PDB entry 2H8N | X-ray diffraction, 2.60 A resolution | chains A and D of the 4 polymer chains in the assembly

Chain A (and D):
Name: Histone deacetylase 4
Source organism: Homo sapiens
Notes: fragment: N-terminal glutamine-rich Domain, residues 62-129; chain D of this document is another copy of the same molecule, construct and numbering; everything in this record applies to it too
Reference sequence: P56524 (HDAC4_HUMAN); residue numbers follow UniProt; this construct covers 62-153
Amino-acid sequence (112 residues; each row starts with the number of its first residue):
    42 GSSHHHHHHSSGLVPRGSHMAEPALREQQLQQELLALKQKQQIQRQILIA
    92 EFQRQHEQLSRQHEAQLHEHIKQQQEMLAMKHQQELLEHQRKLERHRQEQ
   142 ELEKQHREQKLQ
Disordered / not traced: 42-61, 130-153
Differences from the reference sequence: cloning artifact (42-44, 51-61); expression tag (45-50)
What the authors report for this chain:
  - self-association interface (contacts with another copy of this molecule); pairs are residue here / residue on that copy: Leu71-His111, Leu71-Gln114, Leu75-His111, Lys79-Glu105, Gln82-Gln107 (hydrogen bond), Gln83-Arg102 (hydrogen bond), Arg86-His104, Arg86-Glu98, Glu92-Gln96 (hydrogen bond), Phe93-Phe93 (hydrophobic contact), Gln115-Ile112 (hydrophobic contact), Leu119-Gln116 (hydrophobic contact), Leu71, Leu78, Leu89, Ile90, Ile90, His97
  - contacts within the chain: Arg67-Gln70 (hydrogen bond), Glu68-Gln72 (hydrogen bond), Gln69-Gln73 (hydrogen bond), Gln70-Glu74 (hydrogen bond)
  - mutagenesis - F93D: unchanged stability
  - mutagenesis - F93D: decreased signaling
  - mutagenesis - H97F: unchanged signaling

Chain A / chain D interface:
Pairs across the interface - 20 pairs, chain A then chain D:
  Leu75(A) - His109(D)
  Leu75(A) - Ile112(D)  hydrophobic
  Lys79(A) - Glu105(D)  salt bridge
  Gln83(A) - Glu98(D)
  Gln83(A) - Arg102(D)  hydrogen bond
  Arg86(A) - His97(D)
  Arg86(A) - Glu98(D)  salt bridge
  Arg86(A) - Ser101(D)  hydrogen bond
  Ile90(A) - Phe93(D)  hydrophobic
  Ile90(A) - His97(D)
  Phe93(A) - Ile90(D)  hydrophobic
  His97(A) - Arg86(D)
  His97(A) - Ile90(D)
  Glu98(A) - Gln83(D)
  Glu98(A) - Arg86(D)  salt bridge
  Ser101(A) - Arg86(D)  hydrogen bond
  Arg102(A) - Gln83(D)  hydrogen bond
  Glu105(A) - Lys79(D)  salt bridge
  His109(A) - Leu75(D)
  Ile112(A) - Leu75(D)  hydrophobic
Also at the interface, not in a pair above, chain A (14 interface residues in all): Gln94
Also at the interface, not in a pair above, chain D (15 interface residues in all): Leu89, Gln94

Summary:
Chain A and chain D form an interface of 14 and 15 residues respectively; the contacts include 4 hydrogen
bonds and 4 salt bridges. Among the polar pairs are Lys79(A)-Glu105(D), Arg86(A)-Glu98(D) and
Gln83(A)-Arg102(D). From the paper: F93D of chain A reduces signaling; a self-association interface involving
Leu71(A), Leu75(A) and Leu78(A) among others.
Chain A and chain D are both Histone deacetylase 4 (Homo sapiens); the structure, Structure of a
glutamine-rich domain from histone deacetylase 4, was determined by X-ray diffraction, deposited together with
2O94.
